4OYR - chains A and D of the 4 polymer chains in the assembly; structure by X-ray diffraction, 2.30 A resolution.

[Chain A (and D)]
Name: Enoyl-[acyl-carrier-protein] reductase [NADH]
Source organism: Mycobacterium tuberculosis
Notes: EC 1.3.1.9; chain D of this document is another copy of the same molecule, construct and numbering; everything in this record applies to it too
Reference sequence: P0A5Y6 (INHA_MYCTU); residue numbers follow UniProt; this construct covers 1-269
Sequence (289 residues; numbered -19 to 269; the number before each row is that of its first residue; numbers below 1 keep their minus sign (Met-19 is residue -19)):
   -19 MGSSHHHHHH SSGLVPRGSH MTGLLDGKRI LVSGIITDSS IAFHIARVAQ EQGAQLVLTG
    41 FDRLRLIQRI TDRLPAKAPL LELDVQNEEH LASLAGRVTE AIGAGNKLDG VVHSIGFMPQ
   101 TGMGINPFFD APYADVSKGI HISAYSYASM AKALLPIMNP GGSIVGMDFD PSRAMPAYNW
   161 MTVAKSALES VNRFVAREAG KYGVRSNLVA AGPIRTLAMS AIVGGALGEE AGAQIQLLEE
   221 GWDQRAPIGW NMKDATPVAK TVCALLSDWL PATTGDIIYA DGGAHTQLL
Unresolved in the structure: -19 to 2 (chain D: -19 to 1, 205-218)
Sequence notes: expression tag (-19 to 0)
Residues lining bound ligands:
  - 2-(2-chloranylphenoxy)-5-hexyl-phenol (1US): Gly96, Phe97, Met98, Met103, Phe149, Pro156, Ala157, Tyr158, Met161, Lys165, Pro193, Ala198, Met199, Ile202, Val203, Leu218
  - NAD (nicotinamide-adenine-dinucleotide): Gly14, Ile15, Ile16, Ser20, Ile21, Phe41, Leu63, Asp64, Val65, Gln66, Ser94, Ile95, Gly96, Phe97, Ile122, Met147, Asp148, Phe149, Tyr158, Met161, Lys165, Ala191, Gly192, Pro193, Ile194, Thr196, Leu197, Ala198, Met199
What the authors report for this chain:
  - conformationally variable residues (loop rearrangement): Leu197 to Glu210

[How chain A and chain D interact]
Contacting residue pairs (69; chain A residue first):
  Leu4(A) - Leu4(D)  hydrophobic
  Leu4(A) - Trp249(D)  hydrophobic
  Val28(A) - Trp249(D)  hydrophobic
  Gln32(A) - Trp249(D)
  Arg173(A) - Thr266(D)
  Arg173(A) - Gln267(D)  hydrogen bond (backbone-side chain)
  Ala176(A) - Pro227(D)
  Arg177(A) - Gln267(D)  hydrogen bond
  Arg177(A) - Leu269(D)  hydrogen bond (side chain-backbone)
  Gly180(A) - Pro227(D)
  Val184(A) - Ile228(D)
  Pro227(A) - Ala176(D)
  Pro227(A) - Gly180(D)
  Pro227(A) - Thr254(D)
  Ile228(A) - Pro251(D)
  Ile228(A) - Ala252(D)  hydrophobic
  Ile228(A) - Thr254(D)
  Trp230(A) - Ala252(D)  hydrophobic
  Pro237(A) - Pro251(D)  hydrophobic
  Pro237(A) - Ala252(D)  hydrophobic
  Lys240(A) - Asp248(D)
  Lys240(A) - Trp249(D)
  Thr241(A) - Trp249(D)
  Thr241(A) - Leu250(D)
  Ala244(A) - Trp249(D)
  Ala244(A) - Leu250(D)  hydrophobic
  Asp248(A) - Lys240(D)
  Trp249(A) - Leu4(D)  hydrophobic
  Trp249(A) - Val28(D)  hydrophobic
  Trp249(A) - Gln32(D)
  Trp249(A) - Lys240(D)
  Trp249(A) - Thr241(D)
  Trp249(A) - Ala244(D)
  Leu250(A) - Thr241(D)
  Pro251(A) - Ile228(D)
  Pro251(A) - Pro237(D)
  Pro251(A) - Lys240(D)
  Pro251(A) - Thr241(D)
  Ala252(A) - Ile228(D)  hydrophobic
  Ala252(A) - Trp230(D)  hydrophobic
  Ala252(A) - Tyr259(D)
  Ala252(A) - Ala260(D)
  Ala252(A) - Asp261(D)  hydrogen bond (backbone-backbone)
  Ala252(A) - Gly262(D)  hydrogen bond (backbone-backbone)
  Ala252(A) - Gly263(D)
  Thr253(A) - Tyr259(D)  hydrogen bond (side chain-backbone)
  Thr254(A) - Ile228(D)
  Thr254(A) - Gly262(D)
  Thr254(A) - Gly263(D)
  Thr254(A) - Thr266(D)
  Gly255(A) - Thr266(D)
  Asp256(A) - Tyr259(D)
  Asp256(A) - His265(D)  salt bridge
  Tyr259(A) - Ala252(D)
  Tyr259(A) - Thr253(D)  hydrogen bond (backbone-side chain)
  Tyr259(A) - Asp256(D)
  Ala260(A) - Ala252(D)
  Asp261(A) - Ala252(D)  hydrogen bond (backbone-backbone)
  Gly262(A) - Ala252(D)  hydrogen bond (backbone-backbone)
  Gly262(A) - Thr254(D)
  Gly263(A) - Ala252(D)
  Gly263(A) - Thr254(D)
  His265(A) - Asp256(D)  salt bridge
  Thr266(A) - Arg173(D)
  Thr266(A) - Thr254(D)
  Thr266(A) - Gly255(D)
  Gln267(A) - Arg173(D)  hydrogen bond (side chain-backbone)
  Gln267(A) - Arg177(D)  hydrogen bond
  Leu269(A) - Arg177(D)  hydrogen bond (backbone-side chain)
Interface residues without a listed pair, chain A (35 interface residues in all): Arg185, Ile258
Interface residues without a listed pair, chain D (36 interface residues in all): Val184, Arg185, Cys243, Ile258

[In short]
35 residues of chain A face 36 of chain D across their interface, with 12 hydrogen bonds and 2 salt bridges.
Polar contacts include Asp256(A)-His265(D), Arg173(A)-Gln267(D) and Arg177(A)-Gln267(D). Chain A binds NAD and
2-(2-chloranylphenoxy)-5-hexyl-phenol. From the paper: conformational variability at Leu197(A).
Both chains are Enoyl-[acyl-carrier-protein] reductase [NADH] (Mycobacterium tuberculosis). Entry 4OYR
(Competition of the small inhibitor PT91 with large fatty acyl substrate of the Mycobacterium tuberculosis
enoyl-ACP ...) was determined by X-ray diffraction, deposited together with 4OHU, 4OXK, 4OXN and 4OXY.
